PDB entry 3NXG | X-ray diffraction, 1.95 A resolution | chains A and B of the 5 polymer chains in the assembly

# Chain A (and B)
Molecule: Major capsid protein VP1
From: JC polyomavirus
Notes: chain B of this document is another copy of the same molecule, construct and numbering; everything in this record applies to it too
UniProt: P03089 (VP1_POVJC); residues 22-289 here correspond to UniProt positions 23-290 (UniProt number = residue number + 1)
Sequence (272 residues; row label = number of the first residue in the row):
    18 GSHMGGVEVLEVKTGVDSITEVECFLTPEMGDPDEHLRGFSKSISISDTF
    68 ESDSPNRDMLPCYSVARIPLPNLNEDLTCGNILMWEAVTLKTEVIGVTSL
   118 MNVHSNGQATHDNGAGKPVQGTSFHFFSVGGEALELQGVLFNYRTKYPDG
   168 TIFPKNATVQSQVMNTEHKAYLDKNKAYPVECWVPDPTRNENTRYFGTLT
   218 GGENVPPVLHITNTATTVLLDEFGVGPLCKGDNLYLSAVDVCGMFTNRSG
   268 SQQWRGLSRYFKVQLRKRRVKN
Unresolved in the structure: 18-23, 92-98 (chain B: 18-23, 92-98, 289)
Sequence notes: expression tag (18-21)
What the authors report for this chain:
  - contacts within the chain: Asn264-Ser266 (hydrogen bond), Asn264-Ser268 (hydrogen bond)
  - mutagenesis - L54Y, A126Y, S266A/S268A, S266N/S268N: abolished growth
  - mutagenesis - N123A: decreased growth
  - mutagenesis - A126Q, R265A: unchanged growth
  - mutagenesis - L54Y, N123A, A126Y, S266A/S268A, S266N/S268N: decreased binding to cells
  - mutagenesis - R265A: decreased binding to host cells
  - mutagenesis - A126Q: unchanged binding to host cells

# Chain A / chain B interface
Contacting residue pairs (127):
  Glu40(A) - Pro204(B)
  Glu40(A) - Thr205(B)
  Phe42(A) - Met181(B)  hydrophobic
  Phe42(A) - Thr183(B)
  Pro45(A) - Val180(B)  hydrophobic
  Glu52(A) - Val176(B)
  His53(A) - Tyr160(B)  hydrogen bond
  His53(A) - Arg161(B)
  His53(A) - Val176(B)
  His53(A) - Gln179(B)  hydrogen bond (backbone-side chain)
  Leu54(A) - Phe67(B)  hydrophobic
  Leu54(A) - Val176(B)
  Leu54(A) - Gln179(B)
  Arg55(A) - Val176(B)
  Arg55(A) - Gln177(B)  hydrogen bond
  Arg55(A) - Gln179(B)  hydrogen bond (backbone-side chain)
  Arg55(A) - Val180(B)
  Gly56(A) - Val180(B)
  Phe57(A) - Phe67(B)  hydrophobic
  Phe57(A) - Phe158(B)
  Phe57(A) - Gln179(B)
  Glu110(A) - Tyr212(B)  hydrogen bond
  Ile112(A) - Val156(B)  hydrophobic
  Gly113(A) - Val156(B)
  Gly113(A) - Val201(B)
  Val114(A) - Val201(B)
  Val114(A) - Leu216(B)
  Thr115(A) - Tyr80(B)
  Thr115(A) - Phe141(B)
  Thr115(A) - Val197(B)  hydrogen bond (side chain-backbone)
  Thr115(A) - Glu198(B)
  Thr115(A) - Trp200(B)  hydrogen bond (side chain-backbone)
  Thr115(A) - Val201(B)
  Ser116(A) - Val156(B)
  Ser116(A) - Phe158(B)
  Ser116(A) - Glu198(B)
  Leu117(A) - Leu216(B)  hydrophobic
  Met118(A) - Thr139(B)
  Met118(A) - Phe141(B)  hydrophobic
  Met118(A) - Val197(B)  hydrophobic
  Met118(A) - Glu198(B)
  Met118(A) - Leu216(B)  hydrophobic
  Met118(A) - Trp271(B)
  Asn119(A) - Asp70(B)  hydrogen bond
  Asn119(A) - Phe158(B)
  Asn119(A) - Thr162(B)
  Asn119(A) - Glu198(B)  hydrogen bond
  Val120(A) - Ile61(B)
  Val120(A) - Met261(B)  hydrophobic
  Val120(A) - Trp271(B)  hydrophobic
  His121(A) - Ser62(B)
  His121(A) - Ile63(B)
  His121(A) - Ser64(B)  hydrogen bond (backbone-backbone)
  His121(A) - Asp70(B)  salt bridge
  His121(A) - Pro72(B)
  His121(A) - Met76(B)
  His121(A) - Leu77(B)
  His121(A) - Glu198(B)  salt bridge
  Ser122(A) - Ser64(B)
  Ser122(A) - Phe67(B)
  Ser122(A) - Asp70(B)
  Ser122(A) - Asn159(B)  hydrogen bond
  Asn123(A) - Ile63(B)
  Asn123(A) - Ser64(B)  hydrogen bond (backbone-backbone)
  Asn123(A) - Asp65(B)  hydrogen bond (side chain-backbone)
  Asn123(A) - Thr66(B)
  Asn123(A) - Phe67(B)
  Gly124(A) - Ile63(B)
  Ala126(A) - Ile63(B)  hydrophobic
  Thr127(A) - Glu220(B)
  Thr127(A) - Gln269(B)  hydrogen bond
  His128(A) - Gln125(B)
  His128(A) - Thr263(B)
  His128(A) - Gly267(B)
  His128(A) - Gln269(B)
  Asp129(A) - Ser266(B)
  Asp129(A) - Gly267(B)
  Asn130(A) - Ser266(B)  hydrogen bond (side chain-backbone)
  Asn130(A) - Gly267(B)
  Asn130(A) - Ser268(B)
  Gly131(A) - Ile63(B)
  Gly131(A) - Gly267(B)
  Gly131(A) - Gln269(B)
  Ala132(A) - Ile61(B)  hydrophobic
  Ala132(A) - Ile63(B)
  Ala132(A) - Met261(B)  hydrophobic
  Ala132(A) - Gln269(B)  hydrogen bond (backbone-side chain)
  Gly133(A) - Ile63(B)
  Lys134(A) - Glu220(B)
  Pro135(A) - Thr139(B)
  Pro135(A) - Gly219(B)
  Pro135(A) - Glu220(B)
  Val136(A) - Phe158(B)  hydrophobic
  Gln137(A) - Gly219(B)
  Gln137(A) - Glu220(B)
  Pro223(A) - Gly218(B)
  Pro223(A) - Val222(B)  hydrophobic
  Pro224(A) - Leu216(B)
  Pro224(A) - Thr217(B)
  Pro224(A) - Gly218(B)  hydrogen bond (backbone-backbone)
  Val225(A) - Leu216(B)
  Leu226(A) - Gly214(B)
  Leu226(A) - Thr215(B)
  Leu226(A) - Leu216(B)  hydrogen bond (backbone-backbone)
  His227(A) - Gly214(B)
  His227(A) - Thr215(B)  hydrogen bond
  Ile228(A) - Pro202(B)
  Ile228(A) - Phe213(B)
  Ile228(A) - Gly214(B)  hydrogen bond (backbone-backbone)
  Thr229(A) - Tyr212(B)  hydrogen bond (side chain-backbone)
  Thr229(A) - Phe213(B)
  Asn230(A) - Asn207(B)  hydrogen bond (side chain-backbone)
  Asn230(A) - Thr210(B)  hydrogen bond (side chain-backbone)
  Asn230(A) - Arg211(B)
  Asn230(A) - Tyr212(B)  hydrogen bond (side chain-backbone)
  Thr231(A) - Phe213(B)
  Phe262(A) - Phe67(B)  hydrophobic
  Phe262(A) - Phe158(B)  hydrophobic
  Arg265(A) - Ser64(B)
  Arg265(A) - Asp65(B)  salt bridge
  Arg272(A) - Leu157(B)  hydrogen bond (side chain-backbone)
  Arg272(A) - Phe158(B)  hydrogen bond (side chain-backbone)
  Arg272(A) - Gln179(B)  hydrogen bond (side chain-backbone)
  Ser275(A) - Val180(B)  hydrogen bond (side chain-backbone)
  Ser275(A) - Met181(B)
  Tyr277(A) - Pro204(B)  hydrogen bond (side chain-backbone)
  Tyr277(A) - Thr205(B)
Interface residues without a listed pair, chain A (50 interface residues in all): Thr44
Interface residues without a listed pair, chain B (59 interface residues in all): Lys134, Phe143, Gln154, Cys199

# Summary
The interface between chain A and chain B involves 50 residues on one side and 59 on the other; the contacts
include 29 hydrogen bonds and 3 salt bridges. Polar pairs include His121(A)-Asp70(B), His121(A)-Glu198(B) and
Arg265(A)-Asp65(B). From the paper: L54Y, N123A and A126Y of chain A, among others, reduce binding to cells;
contacts within the chain involving Asn264(A), Ser266(A) and Ser268(A); 7 substitutions were tested in all.
Both chains are Major capsid protein VP1 (JC polyomavirus). Entry 3NXG (JC polyomavirus VP1) was determined by
X-ray diffraction (same publication as 3NXD).
